7XSX - chains T and a of the 35 polymer chains in the assembly; structure by electron microscopy, 3.80 A resolution.

[Chain T]
Molecule: 198-nt DNA strand
Sequence (198 nucleotides; each row starts with the number of its first residue; numbers below 1 keep their minus sign (DA-72 is residue -72)):
   -72 ATCAGAATCC CGGTGCCGAG GCCGCTCAAT TGGTCGTAGA CAGCTCTAGC ACCGCTTAAA
   -12 CGCACGTACG CGCTGTCCCC CGCGTTTTAA CCTTTTTGGG GAAAACACCC AAGACACCAG
    48 GCACGAGACA GAAAAAAACA ACGAAAACGG CCACCACCCA AACACACCAA ACACAAGAGC
   108 TAATTGACTG ACGTAAGC
Unresolved in the structure: -72 to -55, 54-125

[Chain a]
Molecule: Histone H3.3
Organism: Homo sapiens
UniProt: P84243 (H33_HUMAN); residues 0-135 here correspond to UniProt positions 1-136 (UniProt number = residue number + 1)
Chain sequence (139 residues; each row starts with the number of its first residue; numbers below 1 keep their minus sign (Gly-3 is residue -3)):
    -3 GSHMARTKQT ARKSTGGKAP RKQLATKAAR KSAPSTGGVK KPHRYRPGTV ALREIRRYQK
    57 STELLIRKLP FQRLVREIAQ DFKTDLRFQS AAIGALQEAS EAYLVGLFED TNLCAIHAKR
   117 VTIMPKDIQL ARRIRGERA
Unresolved in the structure: -3 to 58, 135
Construct notes: expression tag (-3 to -1)
UniProt features mapped onto this chain:
  - site: Ser31 (Interaction with ZMYND11)
  - modified residue: Arg2 (Asymmetric dimethylarginine), Thr3 (Phosphothreonine), Lys4 (Allysine), Gln5 (5-glutamyl dopamine), Thr6 (Phosphothreonine), Arg8 (Citrulline), Lys9 (N6,N6,N6-trimethyllysine), Ser10 (ADP-ribosylserine), Thr11 (Phosphothreonine), Lys14 (N6-(2-hydroxyisobutyryl)lysine), Arg17 (Asymmetric dimethylarginine), Lys18 (N6-(2-hydroxyisobutyryl)lysine), Lys23 (N6-(2-hydroxyisobutyryl)lysine), Arg26 (Citrulline), Lys27 (N6,N6,N6-trimethyllysine), Ser28 (ADP-ribosylserine), Ser31 (Phosphoserine), Lys36 (N6,N6,N6-trimethyllysine), Lys37 (N6-methyllysine), Tyr41 (Phosphotyrosine) and 9 more in UniProt
  - lipidation: Lys18 (N6-decanoyllysine)

[Chain T / chain a interface]
Pairs across the interface (11):
  DG-24(T) - Arg83(a)  sugar contact
  DG-24(T) - Phe84(a)  sugar contact
  DG-24(T) - Gln85(a)  phosphate contact
  DC-23(T) - Arg72(a)  salt bridge to the phosphate
  DC-23(T) - Arg83(a)  phosphate contact
  DC-23(T) - Phe84(a)  hydrogen bond to the phosphate
  DA-14(T) - Arg63(a)  phosphate contact
  DG-3(T) - Arg116(a)  phosphate contact
  DG-3(T) - Val117(a)  hydrogen bond to the phosphate
  DG-3(T) - Thr118(a)  hydrogen bond to the phosphate
  DC-2(T) - Met120(a)  phosphate contact
Also at the interface, not in a pair above, chain T (7 interface residues in all): DA-13, DC-4
Also at the interface, not in a pair above, chain a (12 interface residues in all): Leu82, Ser86, Lys115

[Overview]
The interface between chain T and chain a involves 7 residues on one side and 12 on the other; the contacts
include 3 hydrogen bonds and 1 salt bridge. Among the polar pairs are DC-23(T)-Phe84(a), DG-3(T)-Val117(a) and
DG-3(T)-Thr118(a).
Here chain T is a 198-nt DNA strand and chain a is Histone H3.3 (Homo sapiens). Entry 7XSX (RNA polymerase II
elongation complex transcribing a nucleosome (EC49)) was determined by electron microscopy, deposited together
with 7XN7, 7XSE, 7XSZ, 7XT7, 7XTD and 7XTI.
